PDB entry 4PJE | X-ray diffraction, 1.95 A resolution | chains E and F of the 4 polymer chains in the assembly

# Chain E
Molecule: TCR-alpha
Source organism: Homo sapiens
Amino-acid sequence (205 residues; each row starts with the number of its first residue; numbers below 1 keep their minus sign (His-1 is residue -1)):
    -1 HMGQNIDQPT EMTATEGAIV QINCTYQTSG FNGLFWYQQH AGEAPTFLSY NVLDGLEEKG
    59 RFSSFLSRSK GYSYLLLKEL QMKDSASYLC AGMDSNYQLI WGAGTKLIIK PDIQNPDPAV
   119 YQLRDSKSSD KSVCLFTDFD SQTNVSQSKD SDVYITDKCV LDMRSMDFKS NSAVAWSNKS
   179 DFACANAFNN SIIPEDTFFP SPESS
Unresolved in the structure: -1 to 1, 123-130, 199-203
Disulfide bonds: Cys22-Cys88, Cys132-Cys182
Reported in the primary citation:
  - binding site for Acetyl 6-formylpterin: Tyr95

# Chain F
Molecule: TCR-beta
Source organism: Homo sapiens
Amino-acid sequence (245 residues; each row starts with the number of its first residue; numbers below 1 keep their minus sign (His-1 is residue -1)):
    -1 HMNAGVTQTP KFQVLKTGQS MTLQCAQDMN HNSMYWYRQD PGMGLRLIYY SASEGTTDKG
    59 EVPNGYNVSR LNKREFSLRL ESAAPSQTSV YFCASTLGQE GQPQHFGEGS RLTVLEDLKN
   119 VFPPEVAVFE PSEAEISHTQ KATLVCLATG FYPDHVELSW WVNGKEVHSG VCTDPQPLKE
   179 QPALNDSRYA LSSRLRVSAT FWQNPRNHFR CQVQFYGLSE NDEWTQDRAK PVTQIVSAEA
   239 WGRAD
Unresolved in the structure: -1 to 2, 243
Disulfide bonds: Cys23-Cys91, Cys144-Cys209
Ion coordination: Na+: Tyr47, Pro61, Tyr64

# Chain E / chain F interface
Residue-residue contacts - 78 pairs, chain E then chain F:
  Phe33(E) - Gly99(F)
  Tyr35(E) - Pro101(F)
  Tyr35(E) - Gln102(F)  hydrogen bond (side chain-backbone)
  Tyr35(E) - Phe104(F)  hydrophobic
  Gln37(E) - Gln37(F)  hydrogen bond
  Gln37(E) - Phe90(F)
  Glu41(E) - Phe90(F)
  Ala42(E) - Phe90(F)  hydrophobic
  Ala42(E) - Gly105(F)
  Ala42(E) - Glu106(F)
  Pro43(E) - Phe104(F)
  Phe45(E) - Pro101(F)  hydrophobic
  Met91(E) - Gly99(F)
  Tyr95(E) - Gln97(F)
  Leu97(E) - Gln102(F)
  Trp99(E) - Tyr35(F)  hydrogen bond
  Trp99(E) - Gly42(F)
  Trp99(E) - Leu43(F)
  Trp99(E) - Phe104(F)  hydrophobic
  Gly100(E) - Gly42(F)
  Ala101(E) - Gly40(F)
  Ala101(E) - Met41(F)
  Ala101(E) - Gly42(F)
  Asp115(E) - His136(F)  salt bridge
  Tyr119(E) - Ser130(F)
  Tyr119(E) - Ala132(F)
  Tyr119(E) - Glu133(F)
  Tyr119(E) - His136(F)
  Tyr119(E) - Thr137(F)
  Gln120(E) - Ser130(F)
  Leu121(E) - Phe127(F)
  Leu121(E) - Glu128(F)
  Leu121(E) - Thr141(F)
  Leu121(E) - Val143(F)  hydrophobic
  Arg122(E) - Phe127(F)
  Arg122(E) - Glu128(F)  hydrogen bond (backbone-backbone)
  Val131(E) - Phe127(F)  hydrophobic
  Val131(E) - Leu145(F)  hydrophobic
  Leu133(E) - Thr141(F)
  Thr135(E) - Arg194(F)
  Asp136(E) - Thr137(F)
  Asp136(E) - Arg194(F)  salt bridge
  Ser149(E) - Glu178(F)
  Tyr152(E) - Leu176(F)  hydrophobic
  Tyr152(E) - Glu178(F)  hydrogen bond (side chain-backbone)
  Ile153(E) - Leu176(F)
  Thr154(E) - Asp172(F)
  Thr154(E) - Ser190(F)
  Thr154(E) - Arg192(F)  hydrogen bond
  Asp155(E) - Arg192(F)
  Cys157(E) - Cys170(F)  disulfide
  Cys157(E) - Thr171(F)
  Cys157(E) - Arg192(F)
  Val158(E) - Cys170(F)  hydrogen bond (backbone-side chain)
  Leu159(E) - Gly168(F)
  Leu159(E) - Val169(F)
  Leu159(E) - Cys170(F)  hydrophobic
  Leu159(E) - Arg194(F)
  Asp160(E) - Ser167(F)  hydrogen bond (backbone-side chain)
  Asp160(E) - Gly168(F)  hydrogen bond (backbone-backbone)
  Met161(E) - Ser167(F)
  Met161(E) - Gly168(F)
  Met161(E) - Arg194(F)
  Met161(E) - Val195(F)
  Met161(E) - Ser196(F)
  Arg162(E) - Ser167(F)  hydrogen bond (backbone-side chain)
  Met164(E) - Ser196(F)
  Phe166(E) - Lys139(F)
  Phe166(E) - Arg194(F)
  Ser168(E) - Arg194(F)  hydrogen bond
  Ser170(E) - Arg192(F)  hydrogen bond
  Ala171(E) - Arg192(F)
  Val172(E) - Arg192(F)
  Trp174(E) - Leu145(F)  hydrophobic
  Trp174(E) - Leu176(F)  hydrophobic
  Trp174(E) - Ala188(F)  hydrophobic
  Phe196(E) - His136(F)
  Pro198(E) - Ala132(F)  hydrophobic
Interface residues without a listed pair, chain E (43 interface residues in all): Tyr48
Interface residues without a listed pair, chain F (43 interface residues in all): Glu98, Pro129, Thr147, Lys177
Inter-chain disulfides: Cys157(E)-Cys170(F)

# In short
The chain E/chain F interface involves 43 residues from each chain, with 1 disulfide bond, 12 hydrogen bonds
and 2 salt bridges. Polar contacts include Asp115(E)-His136(F), Asp136(E)-Arg194(F) and Tyr35(E)-Gln102(F).
Tyr47(F), Pro61(F) and Tyr64(F) coordinate Na+. From the paper: a binding site for Acetyl 6-formylpterin at
Tyr95(E).
Here chain E is TCR-alpha and chain F is TCR-beta, both from Homo sapiens. Entry 4PJE (Structure of human
MR1-Ac-6-FP in complex with human MAIT B-B10 TCR) was determined by X-ray diffraction (same publication as
4PJ5, 4PJ7, 4PJ8, 4PJ9, 4PJA, 4PJB and 7 further entries).
